Entry 3CIF (X-ray diffraction, 2.00 A resolution); this record covers chains B and D of the 4 polymer chains in the assembly.

# Chain B (and D)
Name: Glyceraldehyde-3-phosphate dehydrogenase
From: Cryptosporidium parvum
Notes: EC 1.2.1.12; chain D of this document is another copy of the same molecule, construct and numbering; everything in this record applies to it too
Reference sequence: Q7YYQ9 (Q7YYQ9_CRYPV); residues 1-339 here = UniProt positions 1-339
Amino-acid sequence (359 residues; numbered -19 to 339; the number before each row is that of its first residue; numbers below 1 keep their minus sign (Met-19 is residue -19)):
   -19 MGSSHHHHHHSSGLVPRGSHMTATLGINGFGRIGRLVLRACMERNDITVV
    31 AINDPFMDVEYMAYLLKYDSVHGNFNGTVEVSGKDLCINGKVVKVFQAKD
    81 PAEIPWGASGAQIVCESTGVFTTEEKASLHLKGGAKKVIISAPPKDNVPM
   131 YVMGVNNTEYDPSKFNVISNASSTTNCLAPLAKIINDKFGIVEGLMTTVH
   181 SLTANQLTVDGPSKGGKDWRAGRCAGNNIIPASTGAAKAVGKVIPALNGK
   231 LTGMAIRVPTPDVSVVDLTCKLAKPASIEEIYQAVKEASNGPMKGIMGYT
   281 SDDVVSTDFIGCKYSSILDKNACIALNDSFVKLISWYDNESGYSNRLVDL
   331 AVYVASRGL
Unresolved in the structure: -19 to 1
Construct notes: expression tag (-19 to 0); engineered mutation Ser153 (Cys in Q7YYQ9), Leu298 (Phe in Q7YYQ9)
Metal / ion sites: Mg2+: Cys21, Arg24, Ile27
Ligand contacts:
  - glyceraldehyde-3-phosphate (G3H): Ser152, Ser153, Thr154, Thr155, Thr178, His180, Thr183, Thr214, Gly215, Ala216, Arg237, Asn319
  - NAD (nicotinamide-adenine-dinucleotide): Asn8, Gly9, Phe10, Gly11, Arg12, Ile13, Asn33, Asp34, Pro35, Phe36, Met37, Ala78, Lys79, Ser97, Thr98, Gly99, Val100, Phe101, Ser121, Ala122, Ser153, His180, Thr183, Ala184, Asn319, Glu320, Tyr323
From the paper describing this entry:
  - binding site for glyceraldehyde-3-phosphate: Ser152, Ser153, Thr154, His180, Thr214, Gly215, Ala216, Arg237
  - contacts within the chain: Ser152-Thr155 (hydrogen bond)

# How chain B and chain D interact
Residue-residue contacts (11):
  Tyr44(B) - Asp283(D)  hydrogen bond (side chain-backbone)
  Tyr48(B) - Asp282(D)  hydrogen bond
  Tyr48(B) - Asp288(D)
  Ser50(B) - Thr287(D)  hydrogen bond
  Asn54(B) - Asp288(D)
  Asp282(B) - Lys47(D)  salt bridge
  Asp282(B) - Tyr48(D)  hydrogen bond
  Asp283(B) - Tyr44(D)  hydrogen bond (backbone-side chain)
  Thr287(B) - Ser50(D)  hydrogen bond
  Asp288(B) - Tyr48(D)
  Asp288(B) - Asn54(D)
Other interface residues (no listed pair), chain B (11 interface residues in all): Asp49, Val284, Val285
Other interface residues (no listed pair), chain D (12 interface residues in all): Asp49, Val284, Val285

# Summary
The interface between chain B and chain D involves 11 residues on one side and 12 on the other, with 6
hydrogen bonds and 1 salt bridge. Among the polar pairs are Asp282(B)-Lys47(D), Tyr44(B)-Asp283(D) and
Tyr48(B)-Asp282(D). The paper reports a binding site for glyceraldehyde-3-phosphate at Ser152(B), Ser153(B)
and Thr154(B) among others; contacts within the chain involving Ser152(B) and Thr155(B).
Chain B and chain D are both Glyceraldehyde-3-phosphate dehydrogenase (Cryptosporidium parvum); the structure,
Crystal Structure of C153S mutant glyceraldehyde 3-phosphate dehydrogenase from Cryptosporidium parvum, was
determined by X-ray diffraction (same publication as 1VSU and 1VSV).
